5TZV - chains A and T of the 4 polymer chains in the assembly; structure by X-ray diffraction, 2.00 A resolution.

Chain A:
Protein: DNA polymerase beta
Source organism: Homo sapiens
Notes: EC 2.7.7.7, 4.2.99.-
Reference sequence: P06746 (DPOLB_HUMAN); numbering as in UniProt (aligned over 1-335)
Amino-acid sequence (335 residues; each row starts with the number of its first residue):
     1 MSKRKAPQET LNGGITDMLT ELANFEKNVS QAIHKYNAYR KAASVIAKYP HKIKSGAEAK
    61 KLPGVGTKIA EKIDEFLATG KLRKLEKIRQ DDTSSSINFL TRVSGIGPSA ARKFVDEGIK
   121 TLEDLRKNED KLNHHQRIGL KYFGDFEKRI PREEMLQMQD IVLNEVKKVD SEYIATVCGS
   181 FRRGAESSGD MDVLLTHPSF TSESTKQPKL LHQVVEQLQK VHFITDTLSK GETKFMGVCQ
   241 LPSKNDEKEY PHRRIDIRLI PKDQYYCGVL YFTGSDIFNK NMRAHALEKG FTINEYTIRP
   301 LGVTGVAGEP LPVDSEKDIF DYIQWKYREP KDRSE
Unresolved in the structure: 1-5, 206-207
Ion coordination: Na+ site 1: Ser-30, Ser-171; Na+ site 2: Lys-60, Leu-62, Val-65 (shared with 1 residue of chain D); Na+ site 3: Thr-101, Val-103, Ile-106 (shared with 1 residue of chain P); Na+ site 4 near Thr-101 (its only coordinating residue here)
Swiss-Prot annotation at these positions:
  - region: Arg-183 to Asp-192 (DNA-binding)
  - active site: Lys-72 (Nucleophile)
  - binding site (K(+)): Lys-60, Leu-62, Val-65, Thr-101, Val-103, Ile-106
  - binding site (Na(+)): Lys-60, Leu-62, Val-65, Thr-101, Val-103, Ile-106
  - binding site (dATP): Arg-149, Ser-180, Arg-183, Gly-189, Asp-190
  - binding site (dCTP): Arg-149, Ser-180, Arg-183, Gly-189, Asp-190
  - binding site (dGTP): Arg-149, Ser-180, Arg-183, Gly-189, Asp-190, Asp-192
  - binding site (dTTP): Arg-149, Ser-180, Arg-183, Gly-189, Asp-190
  - binding site (Mg(2+)): Asp-190, Asp-192, Asp-256
  - modified residue: Lys-72 (N6-acetyllysine), Arg-83 (Omega-N-methylarginine), Arg-152 (Omega-N-methylarginine)
  - cross-link (Glycyl lysine isopeptide (Lys-Gly)): Lys-41 (interchain with G-Cter in ubiquitin), Lys-61 (interchain with G-Cter in ubiquitin), Lys-81 (interchain with G-Cter in ubiquitin)

Chain T:
Molecule: 16-nt DNA strand
Sequence (16 nucleotides; row label = number of the first residue in the row):
     1 CCGACAGCGC ATCAGC

Interface between chain A and chain T:
Pairs across the interface (15):
  His-34(A) / DC5(T)  stacking on the base
  Asn-133(A) / DT12(T)  phosphate contact
  His-134(A) / DT12(T)  phosphate contact
  Ser-229(A) / DC10(T)  phosphate contact
  Ser-229(A) / DA11(T)  phosphate contact
  Lys-230(A) / DC10(T)  hydrogen bond to the phosphate
  Lys-230(A) / DA11(T)  hydrogen bond to the phosphate
  Gly-231(A) / DC10(T)  phosphate contact
  Glu-232(A) / DC10(T)  hydrogen bond to the phosphate
  Thr-233(A) / DG9(T)  phosphate contact
  Thr-233(A) / DC10(T)  hydrogen bond to the phosphate
  Lys-234(A) / DG9(T)  phosphate contact
  Lys-234(A) / DC10(T)  hydrogen bond to the phosphate
  Tyr-271(A) / DA6(T)  base contact
  Tyr-296(A) / DC8(T)  sugar contact
Interface residues without a listed pair, chain A (12 interface residues in all): Leu-228

Overview:
12 residues of chain A face 7 of chain T across their interface, with 5 hydrogen bonds and 1 aromatic stacking
contact. Among the polar pairs are Lys-230(A)/DC10(T), Lys-230(A)/DA11(T) and Glu-232(A)/DC10(T).
Here chain A is DNA polymerase beta (Homo sapiens) and chain T is a 16-nt DNA strand. Entry 5TZV (Binary
complex crystal structure of DNA Polymerase Beta with G:T mismatch at the primer terminus) was determined by
X-ray diffraction (same publication as 5J0O, 5J0P, 5J0Q, 5J0R, 5J0S, 5J0T and 16 further entries).
